Entry 7O56 (X-ray diffraction, 2.60 A resolution); this record covers chains A and E of the 5 polymer chains in the assembly.

Chain A:
Name: Interferon regulatory factor 4
Source organism: Homo sapiens
UniProt: Q15306 (IRF4_HUMAN); residues 20-139 here = UniProt positions 20-139
Amino-acid sequence (141 residues; each row starts with the number of its first residue; numbers below 1 keep their minus sign (Met-1 is residue -1)):
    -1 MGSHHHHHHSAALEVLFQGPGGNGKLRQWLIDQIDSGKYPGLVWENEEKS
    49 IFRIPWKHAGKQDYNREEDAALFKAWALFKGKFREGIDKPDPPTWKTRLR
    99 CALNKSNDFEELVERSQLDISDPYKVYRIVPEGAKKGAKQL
Not modelled in the structure: -1 to 20, 135-139
Sequence notes: initiating methionine (-1); expression tag (0-19)
Swiss-Prot annotation at these positions:
  - DNA-binding region: Asn21 to Pro129 (IRF tryptophan pentad repeat)
  - natural variant: Thr95 (T95R: In IMD131), Arg98 (R98W: In IMD131)
  - mutagenesis: Arg98 to Cys99 (Loss of DNA-binding transcription activator activity)

Chain E:
Molecule: 21-nt DNA strand
Sequence (21 nucleotides; numbered 1 to 21; the number before each row is that of its first residue):
     1 TTTACTTTCGGTTTCTTTTAT

How chain A and chain E interact:
Contacting residue pairs (19):
  Gly22(A) with DG10(E), phosphate contact; DG11(E), phosphate contact
  Lys23(A) with DG11(E), hydrogen bond to the phosphate
  Leu24(A) with DG11(E), hydrogen bond to the phosphate
  His56(A) with DA20(E), hydrogen bond to the sugar
  Gly58(A) with DT21(E), sugar contact
  Lys59(A) with DT21(E), phosphate contact
  Trp74(A) with DG11(E), phosphate contact; DT12(E), hydrogen bond to the phosphate
  Lys78(A) with DG11(E), hydrogen bond to the phosphate; DT12(E), salt bridge to the phosphate
  Lys80(A) with DT13(E), salt bridge to the phosphate
  Arg96(A) with DT12(E), salt bridge to the phosphate; DT13(E), salt bridge to the phosphate
  Cys99(A) with DT12(E), base contact; DT13(E), hydrogen bond to the base
  Ala100(A) with DT12(E), base contact
  Lys103(A) with DG11(E), hydrogen bond to the base; DT12(E), base contact
Other interface residues (no listed pair), chain A (16 interface residues in all): Asn21, Thr95, Asp106
Other interface residues (no listed pair), chain E (7 interface residues in all): DT14

Summary:
Chain A and chain E form an interface of 16 and 7 residues respectively, with 7 hydrogen bonds and 4 salt
bridges. Polar contacts include Cys99(A)-DT13(E), Lys103(A)-DG11(E) and His56(A)-DA20(E). Curated annotation
(UniProt) lists a DNA-binding region and 2 mutagenesis sites on chain A.
Here chain A is Interferon regulatory factor 4 (Homo sapiens) and chain E is a 21-nt DNA strand. Entry 7O56
(X-ray Structure of Interferon Regulatory Factor 4 DNA binding domain bound to an interferon-stimulated
response element ...) was determined by X-ray diffraction.
